Entry 1JIN (X-ray diffraction, 2.30 A resolution); this record covers chain A.

== Chain A ==
Molecule: Cytochrome P450 107A1
From: Saccharopolyspora erythraea
Notes: EC 1.-.-.-
UniProt: Q00441 (CPXJ_SACER); residue numbers follow UniProt; this construct covers 2-404
Sequence (403 residues; row label = number of the first residue in the row):
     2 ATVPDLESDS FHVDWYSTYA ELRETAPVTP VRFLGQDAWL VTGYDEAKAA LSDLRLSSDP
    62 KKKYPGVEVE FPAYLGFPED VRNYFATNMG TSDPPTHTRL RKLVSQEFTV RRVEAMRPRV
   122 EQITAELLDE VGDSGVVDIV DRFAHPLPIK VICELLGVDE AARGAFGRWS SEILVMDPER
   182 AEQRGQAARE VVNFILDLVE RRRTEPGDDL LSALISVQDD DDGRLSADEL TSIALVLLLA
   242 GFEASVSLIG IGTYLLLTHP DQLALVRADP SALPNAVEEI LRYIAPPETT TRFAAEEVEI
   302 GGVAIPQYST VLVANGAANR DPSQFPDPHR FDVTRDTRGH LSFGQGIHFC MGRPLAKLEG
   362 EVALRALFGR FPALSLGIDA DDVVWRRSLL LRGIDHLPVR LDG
Construct notes: conflict A2 (Thr in Q00441), S18 (Arg in Q00441), A162 (Lys in Q00441), A163 (Tyr in Q00441), A166 (Glu in Q00441), S217 (Arg in Q00441), A269 (Arg in Q00441), S324 (Lys in Q00441)
Swiss-Prot annotation at these positions:
  - binding site (heme): C351
Ion coordination: heme Fe: C351 (together with ketoconazole)
Small-molecule neighbours:
  - heme (HEM): M90, G91, H98, R102, F109, I153, V237, L238, A241, G242, A245, S246, L249, L282, P287, P288, T291, R293, N316, S343, F344, G345, I348, H349, F350, C351, M352, G353, L356, A357
  - ketoconazole (KTN; cis-1-acetyl-4-(4-((2-(2,4-dichlorophenyl)-2-(1H-imidazol-1-ylmethyl)-1,3-dioxolan-4-yl)methoxy)phenyl)piperazine): S58, S59, D60, P61, F72, A74, Y75, N89, G91, T92, V237, L240, A241, A245, T292, R293, C351, L391, L392

== Overview ==
Ligands of chain A: heme and ketoconazole. From UniProt: heme-binding residue C351.
Chain A is Cytochrome P450 107A1 (Saccharopolyspora erythraea); the structure, P450eryF/ketoconazole, was
determined by X-ray diffraction together with 1JIO and 1JIP from the same study.
